Entry 2YXQ (X-ray diffraction, 3.50 A resolution); this record covers chain A.

Chain A:
Molecule: Preprotein translocase subunit secY
Organism: Methanocaldococcus jannaschii
UniProtKB: Q60175 (SECY_METJA); residue numbers follow UniProt; this construct covers 1-59, 65-436
Sequence (431 residues; row label = number of the first residue in the row; note: 5 numbers in that range are skipped by the numbering (no residue carries them; nothing is unmodelled there)):
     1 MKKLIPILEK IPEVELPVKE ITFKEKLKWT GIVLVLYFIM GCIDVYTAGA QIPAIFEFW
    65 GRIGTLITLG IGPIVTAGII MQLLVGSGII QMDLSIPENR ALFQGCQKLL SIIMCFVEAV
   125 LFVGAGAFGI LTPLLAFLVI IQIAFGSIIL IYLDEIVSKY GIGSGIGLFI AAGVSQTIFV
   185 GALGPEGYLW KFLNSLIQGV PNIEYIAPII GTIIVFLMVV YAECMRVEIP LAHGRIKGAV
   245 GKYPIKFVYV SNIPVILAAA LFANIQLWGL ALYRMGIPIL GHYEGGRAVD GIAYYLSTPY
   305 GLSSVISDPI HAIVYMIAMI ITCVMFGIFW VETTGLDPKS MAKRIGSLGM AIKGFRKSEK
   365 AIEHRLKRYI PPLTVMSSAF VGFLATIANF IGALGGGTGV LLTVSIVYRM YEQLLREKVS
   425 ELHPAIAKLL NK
Not modelled in the structure: 1, 434-436
UniProt features mapped onto this chain:
  - site (Pore ring): I75, V79, I174, S179, I260, L406
What the authors report for this chain:
  - conformationally variable residues (helix shift): I55 to W59

Summary:
From the paper: conformational variability at I55.
Chain A is Preprotein translocase subunit secY (Methanocaldococcus jannaschii); the structure, The plug domain
of the SecY protein stablizes the closed state of the translocation channel and ..., was determined by X-ray
diffraction, deposited together with 2YXR.
